PDB entry 7Q96 | X-ray diffraction, 2.42 A resolution | chain A

# Chain A
Protein: Kelch-like ECH-associated protein 1
Organism: Homo sapiens
UniProt: Q14145 (KEAP1_HUMAN); residues 321-609 here = UniProt positions 321-609
Amino-acid sequence (295 residues; row label = number of the first residue in the row):
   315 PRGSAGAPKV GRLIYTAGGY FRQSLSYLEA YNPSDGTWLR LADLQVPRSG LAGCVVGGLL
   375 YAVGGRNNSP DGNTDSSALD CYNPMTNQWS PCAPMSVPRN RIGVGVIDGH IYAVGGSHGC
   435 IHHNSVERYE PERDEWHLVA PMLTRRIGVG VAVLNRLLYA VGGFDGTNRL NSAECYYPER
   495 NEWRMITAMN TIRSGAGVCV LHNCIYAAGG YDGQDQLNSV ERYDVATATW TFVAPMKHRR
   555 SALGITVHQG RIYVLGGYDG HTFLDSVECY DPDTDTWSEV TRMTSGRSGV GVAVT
Disordered / not traced: 315-324
Sequence notes: expression tag (315-320); conflict Ala540 (Glu in Q14145), Ala542 (Glu in Q14145)
Residues lining bound ligands: 9P0 (4-[(5S,8R)-5-(dimethylcarbamoyl)-8-[[(2S)-1-ethanoylpyrrolidin-2-yl]carbonylamino]-7,11-bis(oxidanylidene)-10-oxa-3-thia-6-azabicyclo[10.4.0]hexadeca-1(16),12,14-trien-16-yl]benzoic acid): Tyr334, Ser363, Gly364, Asn382, Arg415, Ile461, Gly462, Phe478, Arg483, Ser508, Gly509, Tyr525, Ser555, Ala556, Tyr572, Phe577, Ser602, Gly603
Swiss-Prot annotation at these positions:
  - site: Cys434 (Sensor for electrophilic agents)
  - modified residue: Cys434 (S-cGMP-cysteine)
  - natural variant: Gly333 (G333C: In a NSCLC cell line), Gly350 (G350S: In a NSCLC cell line), Gly364 (G364C: In a lung adenocarcinoma cell line), Gly430 (G430C: In a lung adenocarcinoma patient), Ala522 (A522V: In a breast cancer sample)
  - mutagenesis: Tyr334 (Y334A: Loss of interaction with NFE2L2/NRF2. Strongly reduces repression of NFE2L2/NRF2-dependent gene expression. Loss of interaction with PGAM5), Arg380 (R380A: Loss of interaction with NFE2L2/NRF2. Abolishes repression of NFE2L2/NRF2-dependent gene expression. Impaired interaction with SQSTM1/p62), Asn382 (N382A: Loss of interaction with NFE2L2/NRF2. Strongly reduces repression of NFE2L2/NRF2-dependent gene expression. Impaired interaction with SQSTM1/p62), Arg415 (R415A: Loss of interaction with NFE2L2/NRF2. Abolishes repression of NFE2L2/NRF2-dependent gene expression. Loss of interaction with PGAM5. Does not affect interaction with SQSTM1/p62), His436 (H436A: Loss of interaction with NFE2L2/NRF2. Abolishes repression of NFE2L2/NRF2-dependent gene expression. Does not affect interaction with SQSTM1/p62), Phe478 (F478A: Abolishes repression of NFE2L2/NRF2-dependent gene expression), Arg483 (R483A: Loss of interaction with NFE2L2/NRF2. Abolishes repression of NFE2L2/NRF2-dependent gene expression. Loss of interaction with PGAM5. Does not affect interaction with SQSTM1/p62), Tyr525 (Y525A: Loss of interaction with NFE2L2/NRF2. Strongly reduces repression of NFE2L2/NRF2-dependent gene expression. Abolishes interaction with SQSTM1/p62), Tyr572 (Y572A: Loss of interaction with NFE2L2/NRF2. Strongly reduces repression of NFE2L2/NRF2-dependent gene expression. Loss of interaction with PGAM5. Abolishes interaction with SQSTM1/p62)

# Summary
Chain A binds compound 9P0. From UniProt: 9 mutagenesis sites.
Chain A is Kelch-like ECH-associated protein 1 (Homo sapiens); the structure, Keap1 compound complex, was
determined by X-ray diffraction together with 7Q5H, 7Q6Q, 7Q6S and 7Q8R from the same study.
